4Y6O - chains A and C; structure by X-ray diffraction, 1.60 A resolution.

# Chain A
Name: NAD-dependent protein deacetylase sirtuin-2
From: Homo sapiens
Notes: EC 3.5.1.-
UniProtKB: Q8IXJ6 (SIR2_HUMAN); residue numbers follow UniProt; this construct covers 52-289, 302-356
Sequence (293 residues; numbered 52 to 356; 12 numbers in that range are skipped by the numbering (no residue carries them; nothing is unmodelled there); the number before each row is that of its first residue):
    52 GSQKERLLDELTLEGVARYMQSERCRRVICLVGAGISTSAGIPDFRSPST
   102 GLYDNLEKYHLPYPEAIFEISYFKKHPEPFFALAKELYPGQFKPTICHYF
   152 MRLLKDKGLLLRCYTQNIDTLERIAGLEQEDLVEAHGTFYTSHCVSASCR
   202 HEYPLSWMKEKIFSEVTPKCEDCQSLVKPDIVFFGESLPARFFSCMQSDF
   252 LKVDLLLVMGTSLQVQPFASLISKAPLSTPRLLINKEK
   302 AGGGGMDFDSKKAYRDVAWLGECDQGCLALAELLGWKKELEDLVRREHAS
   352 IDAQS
Unresolved in the structure: 52-56, 98-105, 302-303, 356
Metal / ion sites: Zn2+: Cys-195, Cys-200, Cys-221, Cys-224
UniProt features mapped onto this chain:
  - active site: His-187 (Proton acceptor)
  - binding site (NAD(+)): Ala-85 to Thr-89, Asp-95 to Arg-97, Gln-167 to Asp-170, Thr-262, Ser-263, Asn-286 to Glu-288, Cys-324
  - binding site (Zn(2+)): Cys-195, Cys-200, Cys-221, Cys-224
  - modified residue (Phosphoserine): Ser-53, Ser-100, Ser-207
  - mutagenesis: Ser-53 (S53A: Reduces deacetylase activity), Arg-97 (R97A: No effect on deacetylase activity), Ser-98 (S98A: Inhibits deacetylase activity), Ser-100 (S100A: Reduces deacetylase activity), Glu-116 (E116A: Reduces binding for the peptide inhibitor S2iL5), Glu-120 (E120A: Reduces binding for the peptide inhibitor S2iL5), Gln-167 (Q167A: Reduces deacetylase activity. Inhibits the block of entry to chromosome condensation and subsequent hyperploidy cell formation in response to mitotic stress ...), Asn-168 (N168A: Abolishes deacetylation of alpha-tubulin. Inhibits deacetylation of histone H3 at 'Lys-18' ...), Asp-170 (D170A/N: Reduces deacetylase activity), His-187 (H187Y/A: Inhibits deacetylase activity toward histone, alpha-tubulin, FZR1 and CDC20. No effect on CDK2-dependent phosphorylation ...), Phe-244 (F244A: Strongly reduces binding for the peptide inhibitor S2iL5), Gln-265 (Q265A: Reduces binding for the peptide inhibitor S2iL5), 5 further mutagenesis entries in UniProt
Reported in the primary citation:
  - conformationally variable residues (side-chain flip): Ile-118, Phe-119, Phe-131, Leu-134, Leu-138

# Chain C
Name: peptide LEU-PRO-LYS-MYK-THR-GLY-GLY
Sequence (7 residues; numbered 7 to 13; the number before each row is that of its first residue):
     7 LPKXTGG
Modified positions: MYK (N~6~-tetradecanoyl-L-lysine) at position 10

# Interface between chain A and chain C
Contacting residue pairs - 38 pairs, chain A then chain C:
  Phe-96(A) / MYK_10(C)
  Glu-116(A) / Gly-13(C)
  Phe-119(A) / MYK_10(C)
  Phe-131(A) / MYK_10(C)
  Pro-140(A) / MYK_10(C)
  Phe-143(A) / MYK_10(C)
  Ile-169(A) / MYK_10(C)
  His-187(A) / MYK_10(C)
  Phe-190(A) / MYK_10(C)
  Ile-232(A) / MYK_10(C)
  Val-233(A) / MYK_10(C)
  Phe-234(A) / MYK_10(C)
  Phe-235(A) / MYK_10(C)
  Phe-235(A) / Thr-11(C)
  Phe-235(A) / Gly-12(C)
  Phe-235(A) / Gly-13(C)
  Gly-236(A) / Lys-9(C)
  Gly-236(A) / MYK_10(C)  hydrogen bond (backbone-backbone)
  Glu-237(A) / Lys-9(C)
  Glu-237(A) / MYK_10(C)  hydrogen bond (backbone-backbone)
  Ser-238(A) / Leu-7(C)  hydrogen bond (side chain-backbone)
  Ser-238(A) / Pro-8(C)
  Ser-238(A) / Lys-9(C)  hydrogen bond
  Leu-239(A) / Leu-7(C)
  Leu-239(A) / Pro-8(C)  hydrogen bond (backbone-backbone)
  Leu-239(A) / Lys-9(C)
  Leu-239(A) / MYK_10(C)
  Ala-241(A) / Leu-7(C)  hydrophobic
  Phe-244(A) / Leu-7(C)  hydrophobic
  Phe-244(A) / Pro-8(C)
  Gln-265(A) / Gly-12(C)
  Val-266(A) / MYK_10(C)
  Val-266(A) / Thr-11(C)
  Val-266(A) / Gly-12(C)
  Gln-267(A) / Lys-9(C)
  Gln-267(A) / MYK_10(C)
  Gln-267(A) / Thr-11(C)  hydrogen bond (backbone-backbone)
  Pro-268(A) / Lys-9(C)
Interface residues without a listed pair, chain A (27 interface residues in all): Ala-135, Leu-138, Tyr-139, Pro-240

# Summary
Chain A and chain C form an interface of 27 and 7 residues respectively; the contacts include 6 hydrogen
bonds. Polar pairs include Ser-238(A)/Leu-7(C), Ser-238(A)/Lys-9(C) and Gly-236(A)/MYK_10(C). From UniProt:
active-site residue His-187(A), 18 NAD+-binding residues, 4 Zn2+-binding residues and 17 mutagenesis sites on
chain A. The paper reports conformational variability at Ile-118(A), Phe-119(A) and Phe-131(A) among others.
Here chain A is NAD-dependent protein deacetylase sirtuin-2 (Homo sapiens) and chain C is peptide
LEU-PRO-LYS-MYK-THR-GLY-GLY. Entry 4Y6O (Human SIRT2 in complex with myristoylated peptide (TNF-alphaK20myr))
was determined by X-ray diffraction (same publication as 4Y6L and 4Y6Q).
